Entry 8OG0 (X-ray diffraction, 1.71 A resolution); this record covers chains H and P of the 3 polymer chains in the assembly.

Chain H:
Name: Fab fragment heavy chain
Organism: Oryctolagus cuniculus
Notes: antibody fragment or engineered binder
Sequence (222 residues; row label = number of the first residue in the row):
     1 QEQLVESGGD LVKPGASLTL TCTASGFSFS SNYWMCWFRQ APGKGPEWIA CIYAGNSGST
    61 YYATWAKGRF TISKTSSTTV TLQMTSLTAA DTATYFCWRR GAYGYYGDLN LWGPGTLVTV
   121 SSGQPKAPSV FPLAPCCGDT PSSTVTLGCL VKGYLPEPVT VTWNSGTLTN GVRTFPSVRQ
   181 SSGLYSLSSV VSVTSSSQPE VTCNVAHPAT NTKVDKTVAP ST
Not modelled in the structure: 138-144, 195-198
Cystine bridges: C22-C97, C36-C51, C149-C203

Chain P:
Name: Alpha-synuclein
UniProtKB: P37840 (SYUA_HUMAN); residue numbers follow UniProt; this construct covers 136-140
Sequence (5 residues; numbered 136 to 140; the number before each row is that of its first residue):
   136 YEPEA

Chain H / chain P interface:
Residue-residue contacts (12; chain H residue first):
  N32(H) with P138(P)
  W34(H) with E137(P), hydrogen bond; P138(P); A140(P)
  Y53(H) with Y136(P); E137(P); P138(P)
  S57(H) with E137(P), hydrogen bond
  S59(H) with E137(P), hydrogen bond
  Y61(H) with E137(P), hydrogen bond
  A102(H) with A140(P)
  Y103(H) with A140(P), hydrogen bond (backbone-backbone)
Also at the interface, not in a pair above, chain H (10 interface residues in all): R100, G101
Interface features reported in the paper:
  - epitope / paratope residues, chain P: E137(P)

Summary:
10 residues of chain H and 4 residues of chain P are in contact, with 5 hydrogen bonds. Polar pairs include
W34(H)-E137(P), S57(H)-E137(P) and S59(H)-E137(P). From the paper: the epitope/paratope residue E137(P).
Here chain H is Fab fragment heavy chain (Oryctolagus cuniculus) and chain P is Alpha-synuclein. Entry 8OG0
(Crystal structure of MJF14-6-4-2 Fab fragment in complex with epitope peptide) was determined by X-ray
diffraction.
